PDB entry 8TIE | electron microscopy, 8.10 A resolution (very low resolution: no residue pairs are listed; an interface is given only as per-side residue counts) | chains f and g of the 14 polymer chains in the assembly

Chain f:
Protein: Nucleoporin NUP84
From: Saccharomyces cerevisiae
UniProt: P52891 (NUP84_YEAST); residue numbers follow UniProt; this construct covers 1-726
Sequence (726 residues; each row starts with the number of its first residue):
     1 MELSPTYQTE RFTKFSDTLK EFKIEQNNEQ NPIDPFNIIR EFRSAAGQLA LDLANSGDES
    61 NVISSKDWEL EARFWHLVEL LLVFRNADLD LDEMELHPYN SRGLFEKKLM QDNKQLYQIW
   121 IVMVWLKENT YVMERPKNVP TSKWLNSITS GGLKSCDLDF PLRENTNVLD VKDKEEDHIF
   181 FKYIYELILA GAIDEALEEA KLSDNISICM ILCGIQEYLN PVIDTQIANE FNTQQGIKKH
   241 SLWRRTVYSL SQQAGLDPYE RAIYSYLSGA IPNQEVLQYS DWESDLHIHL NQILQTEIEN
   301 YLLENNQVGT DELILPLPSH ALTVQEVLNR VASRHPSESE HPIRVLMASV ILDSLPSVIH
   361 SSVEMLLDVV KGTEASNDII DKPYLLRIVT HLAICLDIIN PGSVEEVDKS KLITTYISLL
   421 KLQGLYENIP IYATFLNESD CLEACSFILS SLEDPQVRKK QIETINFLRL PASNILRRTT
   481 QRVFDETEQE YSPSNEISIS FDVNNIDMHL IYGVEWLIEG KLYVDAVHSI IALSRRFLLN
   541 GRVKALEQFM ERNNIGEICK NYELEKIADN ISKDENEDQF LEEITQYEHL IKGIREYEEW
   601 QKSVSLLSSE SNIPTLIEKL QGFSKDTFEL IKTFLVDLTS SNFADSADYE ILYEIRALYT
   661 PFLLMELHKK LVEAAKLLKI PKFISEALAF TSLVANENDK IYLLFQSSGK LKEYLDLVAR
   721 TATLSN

Chain g:
Protein: NUP133 isoform 1
From: Saccharomyces cerevisiae
UniProt: A0A6V8RYD2 (A0A6V8RYD2_YEASX); residue numbers follow UniProt; this construct covers 1-1157
Sequence (1157 residues; row label = number of the first residue in the row):
     1 MSEKKVHLRL RKELSVPIAV VENESLAQLS YEEESQASLM DISMEQQQLR LHSHFDNSKV
    61 FTENNRYIVK TLQTDYSSGF SNDDELNGYI DMQIGYGLVN DHKKVYIWNI HSTQKDTPYI
   121 TVPFRSDDND EIAVAPRCIL TFPATMDESP LALNPNDQDE TGGLIIIKGS KAIYYEDINS
   181 INNLNFKLSE KFSHELELPI NSSGGEKCDL MLNCEPAGIV LSTNMGRIFF ITIRNSMGKP
   241 QLKLGKLLNK PFKLGIWSKI FNTNSSVVSL RNGPILGKGT RLVYITTNKG IFQTWQLSAT
   301 NSHPTKLIDV NIYEAILESL QDLYPFAHGT LKIWDSHPLQ DESSQLFLSS IYDSSCNETY
   361 YILSTIIFDS SSNSFTIFST YRLNTFMESI TDTKFKPKIF IPQMENANDT NEVTSILVMF
   421 PNAVVITQVN SKLDSSYSMR RKWEDIVSLR NDIDIIGSGY DSKSLYVLTK QMGVLQFFVK
   481 ENEETNSKPE VGFVKSHVDQ AVYFSKINAN PIDFNLPPEI SLDQESIEHD LKLTSEEIFH
   541 SNGKYIPPML NTLGQHLSVR KEFFQNFLTF VAKNFNYKIS PELKLDLIEK FEILNCCIKF
   601 NSIIRQSDVL NDIWEKTLSN YNLTQNEHLT TKTVVINSPD VFPVIFKQFL NHVVFVLFPS
   661 QNQNFKLNVT NLINLCFYDG ILEEGEKTIR YELLELDPME VDTSKLPWFI NFDYLNCINQ
   721 CFFDFTFACE EEGSLDSYKE GLLKIVKILY YQFNQFKIWI NTQPVKSVNA NDNFININNL
   781 YDDNHLDWNH VLCKVNLKEQ CIQIAEFYKD LSGLVQTLQT LDQNDSTTVS LYETFFNEFP
   841 KEFSFTLFEY LIKHKKLNDL IFRFPQQHDV LIQFFQESAP KYGHVAWIQQ ILDGSYADAM
   901 NTLKNITVDD SKKGESLSEC ELHLNVAKLS SLLVEKDNLD INTLRKIQYN LDTIDAEKNI
   961 SNKLKKGEVQ ICKRFKNGSI REVFNILVEE LKSTTVVNLS DLVELYSMLD DEESLFIPLR
  1021 LLSVDGNLLN FEVKKFLNAL VWRRIVLLNA SNEGDKLLQH IVKRVFDEEL PKNNDFPLPS
  1081 VDLLCDKSLL TPEYISETYG RFPIDQNAIR EEIYEEISQV ETLNSDNSLE IKLHSTIGSV
  1141 AKEKNYTINY ETNTVEY

How chain f and chain g interact:
At this resolution (8 A) residue pairs are not listed: 17 residues of chain f and 17 of chain g lie at the interface.

Overview:
Chain f and chain g each contribute 17 residues to their interface.
Here chain f is Nucleoporin NUP84 and chain g is NUP133 isoform 1, both from Saccharomyces cerevisiae. Entry
8TIE (Double nuclear outer ring of Nup84-complexes from the yeast NPC) was determined by electron microscopy
together with 8T9L from the same study.
